PDB entry 6R66 | X-ray diffraction, 1.30 A resolution | chains A and B

# Chain A (and B)
Name: Transthyretin
Source organism: Homo sapiens
Notes: chain B of this document is another copy of the same molecule, construct and numbering; everything in this record applies to it too
UniProtKB: P02766 (TTHY_HUMAN); residues -19 to 127 here correspond to UniProt positions 1-147 (UniProt number = residue number + 20)
Chain sequence (147 residues; each row starts with the number of its first residue; numbers below 1 keep their minus sign (Met-19 is residue -19)):
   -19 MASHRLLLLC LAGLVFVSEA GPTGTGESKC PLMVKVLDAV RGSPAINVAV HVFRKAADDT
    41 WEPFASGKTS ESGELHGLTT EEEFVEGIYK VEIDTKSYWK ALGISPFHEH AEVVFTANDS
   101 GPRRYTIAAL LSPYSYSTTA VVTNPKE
Disordered / not traced: -19 to 9, 125-127 (chain B: -19 to 9, 126-127)
Small-molecule neighbours: JTN (1-[4-[3,5-bis(chloranyl)phenyl]-3-fluoranyl-phenyl]cyclopropane-1-carboxylic acid): Lys15, Leu17, Glu54, Ala108, Ala109, Leu110, Ser117, Thr118, Thr119
Curated features (UniProtKB/Swiss-Prot):
  - binding site (L-thyroxine): Lys15, Glu54, Ser117
  - modified residue: Cys10 (Sulfocysteine), Glu42 (4-carboxyglutamate), Ser52 (Phosphoserine)
  - glycosylation: Asn98 (N-linked (GlcNAc...) asparagine)
What the authors report for this chain:
  - binding site for JTN: Lys15, Leu17, Ala108, Leu110, Thr119

# Interface between chain A and chain B
Residue-residue contacts - 37 pairs, chain A then chain B:
  Phe87(A) - Phe95(B)  hydrophobic
  Phe87(A) - Tyr105(B)  hydrophobic
  Phe87(A) - Ala120(B)  hydrophobic
  Phe87(A) - Val122(B)  hydrophobic
  His88(A) - Val93(B)
  His88(A) - Val94(B)
  Glu89(A) - Ile68(B)
  Glu89(A) - Val94(B)  hydrogen bond (backbone-backbone)
  Glu89(A) - Thr96(B)  hydrogen bond
  His90(A) - Val94(B)
  Glu92(A) - Glu92(B)
  Glu92(A) - Tyr116(B)  hydrogen bond (backbone-side chain)
  Val93(A) - His88(B)
  Val94(A) - His88(B)
  Val94(A) - Glu89(B)  hydrogen bond (backbone-backbone)
  Phe95(A) - Phe87(B)  hydrophobic
  Thr96(A) - Phe87(B)
  Thr96(A) - Glu89(B)  hydrogen bond
  Tyr105(A) - Phe87(B)  hydrophobic
  Ile107(A) - Phe87(B)  hydrophobic
  Tyr114(A) - Thr119(B)  hydrogen bond (backbone-side chain)
  Tyr114(A) - Ala120(B)  hydrogen bond (backbone-backbone)
  Tyr114(A) - Val122(B)  hydrophobic
  Ser115(A) - Thr118(B)  hydrogen bond (side chain-backbone)
  Ser115(A) - Thr119(B)
  Tyr116(A) - Glu92(B)  hydrogen bond (side chain-backbone)
  Tyr116(A) - Ser117(B)
  Tyr116(A) - Thr118(B)  hydrogen bond (backbone-backbone)
  Ser117(A) - Tyr116(B)
  Ser117(A) - Ser117(B)  hydrogen bond
  Thr118(A) - Ser115(B)  hydrogen bond (backbone-side chain)
  Thr118(A) - Tyr116(B)  hydrogen bond (backbone-backbone)
  Thr119(A) - Tyr114(B)  hydrogen bond (side chain-backbone)
  Thr119(A) - Ser115(B)
  Ala120(A) - Phe87(B)  hydrophobic
  Ala120(A) - Tyr114(B)  hydrogen bond (backbone-backbone)
  Val122(A) - Phe87(B)  hydrophobic
Other interface residues (no listed pair), chain A (20 interface residues in all): Ile68
Other interface residues (no listed pair), chain B (21 interface residues in all): Lys76, His90, Ile107

# In short
The interface between chain A and chain B involves 20 residues on one side and 21 on the other, with 15
hydrogen bonds. Among the polar pairs are Glu89(A)-Thr96(B), Glu92(A)-Tyr116(B) and Tyr114(A)-Thr119(B). Bound
to chain A: compound JTN. From the paper: a binding site for JTN at Lys15(A), Leu17(A) and Ala108(A) among
others.
Chain A and chain B are both Transthyretin (Homo sapiens); the structure, Crystal structure of transthyretin
in complex with CHF5075, a flurbiprofen analogue, was determined by X-ray diffraction together with 6R67, 6R68
and 6R6I from the same study.
